Entry 4C3I (X-ray diffraction, 3.00 A resolution); this record covers chains D and G of the 14 polymer chains in the assembly.

# Chain D
Molecule: DNA-directed RNA polymerase I subunit RPA14
Source organism: Saccharomyces cerevisiae
UniProt: P50106 (RPA14_YEAST); residues 1-137 here = UniProt positions 1-137
Amino-acid sequence (137 residues; each row starts with the number of its first residue):
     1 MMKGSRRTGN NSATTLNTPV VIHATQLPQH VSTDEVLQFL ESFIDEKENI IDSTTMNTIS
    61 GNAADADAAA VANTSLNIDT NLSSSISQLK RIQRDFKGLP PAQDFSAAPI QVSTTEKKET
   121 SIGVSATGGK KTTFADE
Disordered / not traced: 1-11, 50-79, 101-137
Construct notes: conflict S12 (Thr in P50106)
Swiss-Prot annotation at these positions:
  - modified residue: S121 (Phosphoserine)

# Chain G
Molecule: DNA-directed RNA polymerase I subunit RPA43
Source organism: Saccharomyces cerevisiae
UniProt: P46669 (RPA43_YEAST); residue numbers follow UniProt; this construct covers 1-326
Amino-acid sequence (326 residues; each row starts with the number of its first residue):
     1 MSQVKRANEN RETARFIKKH KKQVTNPIDE KNGTSNCIVR VPIALYVSLA PMYLENPLQG
    61 VMKQHLNPLV MKYNNKVGGV VLGYEGLKIL DADPLSKEDT SEKLIKITPD TPFGFTWCHV
   121 NLYVWQPQVG DVLEGYIFIQ SASHIGLLIH DAFNASIKKN NIPVDWTFVH NDVEEDADVI
   181 NTDENNGNNN NEDNKDSNGG SNSLGKFSFG NRSLGHWVDS NGEPIDGKLR FTVRNVHTTG
   241 RVVSVDGTLI SDADEEGNGY NSSRSQAESL PIVSNKKIVF DDEVSIENKE SHKELDLPEV
   301 KEDNGSEIVY EENTSESNDG ESSDSD
Disordered / not traced: 1-7, 96-98, 175-213, 252-259, 317-326
Swiss-Prot annotation at these positions:
  - modified residue (Phosphoserine): S244, S251, S265, S269, S285

# How chain D and chain G interact
Pairs across the interface - 78 pairs, chain D then chain G:
  T15(D) - S48(G)  hydrogen bond (backbone-side chain)
  T15(D) - H65(G)  hydrogen bond (backbone-side chain)
  L16(D) - S48(G)
  L16(D) - Q64(G)
  L16(D) - H65(G)
  L16(D) - F113(G)  hydrophobic
  N17(D) - Q64(G)
  N17(D) - H65(G)
  T18(D) - H65(G)
  P19(D) - Y46(G)
  P19(D) - V47(G)  hydrophobic
  P19(D) - H65(G)
  V20(D) - Y46(G)  hydrogen bond (backbone-backbone)
  V20(D) - F115(G)  hydrophobic
  V21(D) - A44(G)
  V21(D) - L45(G)
  V21(D) - Y46(G)  hydrogen bond (backbone-backbone)
  V21(D) - W117(G)  hydrophobic
  I22(D) - I43(G)  hydrophobic
  I22(D) - A44(G)
  I22(D) - N74(G)
  I22(D) - K76(G)
  H23(D) - I43(G)
  H23(D) - A44(G)  hydrogen bond (backbone-backbone)
  A24(D) - V41(G)  hydrophobic
  A24(D) - P42(G)
  A24(D) - I43(G)  hydrophobic
  T25(D) - P42(G)  hydrogen bond (backbone-backbone)
  T25(D) - I43(G)
  Q26(D) - V41(G)
  Q26(D) - P42(G)
  L27(D) - Q23(G)
  L27(D) - V24(G)  hydrophobic
  P28(D) - V24(G)
  P28(D) - V39(G)  hydrophobic
  P28(D) - R40(G)
  P28(D) - V41(G)  hydrophobic
  P28(D) - Q126(G)
  Q29(D) - V39(G)
  Q29(D) - R40(G)  hydrogen bond (backbone-backbone)
  H30(D) - V24(G)
  H30(D) - T25(G)  hydrogen bond (side chain-backbone)
  H30(D) - N26(G)
  H30(D) - P27(G)
  H30(D) - N36(G)
  H30(D) - I38(G)  hydrogen bond (side chain-backbone)
  H30(D) - V39(G)
  V31(D) - N36(G)  hydrogen bond (backbone-side chain)
  V31(D) - I38(G)
  V31(D) - R40(G)
  V36(D) - I38(G)  hydrophobic
  F39(D) - G83(G)
  F39(D) - Y84(G)
  F39(D) - Y123(G)  hydrophobic
  F43(D) - V70(G)  hydrophobic
  F43(D) - G83(G)
  F43(D) - Y84(G)
  K47(D) - M62(G)
  K47(D) - Y84(G)  hydrogen bond
  T80(D) - K63(G)
  L82(D) - N67(G)
  L82(D) - V70(G)  hydrophobic
  S85(D) - V70(G)
  S85(D) - M71(G)
  Q88(D) - M71(G)
  L89(D) - M71(G)  hydrophobic
  L89(D) - L82(G)
  R91(D) - H150(G)
  R91(D) - D151(G)  salt bridge
  I92(D) - M71(G)  hydrophobic
  I92(D) - L82(G)  hydrophobic
  I92(D) - H150(G)
  I92(D) - A152(G)  hydrophobic
  D95(D) - Y136(G)
  D95(D) - H150(G)  salt bridge
  F96(D) - I38(G)  hydrophobic
  F96(D) - H150(G)
  L99(D) - Y136(G)
Interface residues without a listed pair, chain D (32 interface residues in all): P100
Interface residues without a listed pair, chain G (42 interface residues in all): P68, E85, H119, F153

# Overview
32 residues of chain D face 42 of chain G across their interface, with 11 hydrogen bonds and 2 salt bridges.
Polar contacts include R91(D)-D151(G), D95(D)-H150(G) and T15(D)-S48(G).
Chain D is DNA-directed RNA polymerase I subunit RPA14 and chain G is DNA-directed RNA polymerase I subunit
RPA43, both from Saccharomyces cerevisiae; the structure, Structure of 14-subunit RNA polymerase I at 3.0 A
resolution, crystal form C2-100, was determined by X-ray diffraction together with 4C3H and 4C3J from the same
study.
